3KED - chain A; structure by X-ray diffraction, 2.30 A resolution.

[Chain A]
Name: Aminopeptidase N
Organism: Escherichia coli
Notes: EC 3.4.11.2
Reference sequence: P04825 (AMPN_ECOLI); numbering as in UniProt (aligned over 1-870)
Amino-acid sequence (891 residues; each row starts with the number of its first residue; numbers below 1 keep their minus sign (Met-20 is residue -20)):
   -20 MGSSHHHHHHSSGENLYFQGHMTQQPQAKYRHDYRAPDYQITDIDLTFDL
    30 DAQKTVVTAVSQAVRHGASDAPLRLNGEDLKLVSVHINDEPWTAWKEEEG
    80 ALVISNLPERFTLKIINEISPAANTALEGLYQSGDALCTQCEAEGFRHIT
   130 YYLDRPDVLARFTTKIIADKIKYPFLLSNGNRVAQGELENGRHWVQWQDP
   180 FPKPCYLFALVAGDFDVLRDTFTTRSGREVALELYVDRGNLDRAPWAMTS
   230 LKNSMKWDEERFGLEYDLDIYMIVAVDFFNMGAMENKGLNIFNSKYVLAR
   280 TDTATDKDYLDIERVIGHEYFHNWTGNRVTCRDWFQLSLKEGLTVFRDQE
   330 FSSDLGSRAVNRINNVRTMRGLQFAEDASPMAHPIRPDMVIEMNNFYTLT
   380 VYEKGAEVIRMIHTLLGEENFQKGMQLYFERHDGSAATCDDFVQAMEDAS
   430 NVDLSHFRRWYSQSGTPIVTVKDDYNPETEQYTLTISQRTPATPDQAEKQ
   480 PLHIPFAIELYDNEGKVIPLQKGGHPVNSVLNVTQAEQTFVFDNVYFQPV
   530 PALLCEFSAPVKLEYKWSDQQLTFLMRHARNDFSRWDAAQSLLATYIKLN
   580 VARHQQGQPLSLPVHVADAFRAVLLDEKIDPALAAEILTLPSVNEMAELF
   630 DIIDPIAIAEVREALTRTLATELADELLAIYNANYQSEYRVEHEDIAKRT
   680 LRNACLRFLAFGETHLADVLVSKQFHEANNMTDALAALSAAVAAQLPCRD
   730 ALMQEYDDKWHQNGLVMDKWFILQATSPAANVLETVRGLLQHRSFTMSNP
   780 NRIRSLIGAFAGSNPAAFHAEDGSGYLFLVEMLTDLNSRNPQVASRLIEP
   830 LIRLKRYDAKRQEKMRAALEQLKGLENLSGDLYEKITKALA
Not modelled in the structure: -20 to 4
Sequence notes: expression tag (-20 to 0)
Curated features (UniProtKB/Swiss-Prot):
  - active site: Glu298 (Proton acceptor)
  - binding site (substrate): Glu121, Gly261 to Asn265
  - binding site (Zn(2+)): His297, His301, Glu320
  - site: Tyr381 (Transition state stabilizer)
Ion coordination: Zn2+: His297, His301, Glu320 (together with 2,4-diaminobutyric acid); Na+ site 1: Ser332, Asp333, Gly335; Na+ site 2 near Asp452 (its only coordinating residue here)
Small-molecule neighbours:
  - 2,4-diaminobutyric acid: Glu121, Met260, Ala262, Met263, Glu264, His297, Glu298, His301, Lys319, Glu320, Thr323, Tyr376, Tyr381
  - malonic acid (MLA), molecule 1: Glu69, Pro70, Trp71, Thr72, Ala73
  - malonic acid (MLA), molecule 2: Met260, Gly261, Ala262, Arg293, Val294, His297, Glu298, Val324, Asp327, Tyr381
  - malonic acid (MLA), molecule 3: Arg641, Glu642, Thr645, Arg686, Phe690, Ala722

[Overview]
Chain A binds 2,4-diaminobutyric acid and 3 copies of malonic acid. The Zn2+ site is built by His297, His301
and Glu320. Curated annotation (UniProt) lists active-site residue Glu298, 6 substrate-binding residues and 3
Zn2+-binding residues.
Chain A is Aminopeptidase N (Escherichia coli); the structure, Crystal structure of Aminopeptidase N in
complex with 2,4-diaminobutyric acid, was determined by X-ray diffraction (same publication as 3PUU and 3QJX).
